3GCH - chains B and C of the 3 polymer chains in the assembly; structure by X-ray diffraction, 1.90 A resolution.

Chain B:
Protein: Gamma-chymotrypsin
Organism: Bos taurus
Notes: EC 3.4.21.1
UniProtKB: P00766 (CTRA_BOVIN); numbering as in UniProt (aligned over 16-146)
Sequence (131 residues; row label = number of the first residue in the row):
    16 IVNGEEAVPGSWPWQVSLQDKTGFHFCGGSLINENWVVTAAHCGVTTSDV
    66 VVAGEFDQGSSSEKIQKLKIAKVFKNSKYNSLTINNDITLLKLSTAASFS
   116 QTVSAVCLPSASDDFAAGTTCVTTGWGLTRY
Disulfide bonds: Cys42-Cys58
Ligand contacts: trans-O-hydroxy-alpha-methyl cinnamate (OAC): Cys42, His57, Cys58
UniProt features mapped onto this chain:
  - active site (Charge relay system): His57, Asp102

Chain C:
Protein: Gamma-chymotrypsin
Organism: Bos taurus
Notes: EC 3.4.21.1
UniProtKB: P00766 (CTRA_BOVIN); numbering as in UniProt (aligned over 149-245)
Sequence (97 residues; row label = number of the first residue in the row):
   149 ANTPDRLQQASLPLLSNTNCKKYWGTKIKDAMICAGASGVSSCMGDSGGP
   199 LVCKKNGAWTLVGIVSWGSSTCSTSTPGVYARVTALVNWVQQTLAAN
Disordered / not traced: 149-150
Disulfide bonds: Cys168-Cys182, Cys191-Cys220
Ligand contacts: trans-O-hydroxy-alpha-methyl cinnamate (OAC): Ser190, Cys191, Met192, Gly193, Ser195, Val213, Ser214, Trp215, Gly216, Ser217, Cys220
UniProt features mapped onto this chain:
  - active site: Ser195 (Charge relay system)

How chain B and chain C interact:
Residue-residue contacts - 148 pairs, chain B then chain C:
  Ile16(B) with Gln156(C); Gln157(C); Ala158(C), hydrophobic; Ser189(C); Asp194(C), hydrogen bond (backbone-side chain)
  Val17(B) with Val188(C); Ser189(C), hydrogen bond (backbone-backbone); Cys220(C); Thr222(C)
  Asn18(B) with Gly187(C), hydrogen bond (side chain-backbone); Val188(C)
  Gly19(B) with Gln157(C)
  Glu20(B) with Gln156(C); Gln157(C), hydrogen bond (backbone-backbone)
  Glu21(B) with Arg154(C), salt bridge; Leu155(C); Gln156(C); Gln157(C)
  Ala22(B) with Leu155(C), hydrogen bond (backbone-backbone); Gln157(C)
  Trp27(B) with Gln157(C), hydrogen bond; Trp207(C), hydrophobic
  Trp29(B) with Trp207(C), hydrophobic
  Gln30(B) with Leu155(C); Pro198(C)
  His40(B) with Gly193(C), hydrogen bond (side chain-backbone)
  Phe41(B) with Gly193(C)
  Cys42(B) with Gly193(C); Ser195(C), hydrogen bond (side chain-backbone)
  Gly43(B) with Gly193(C); Ser195(C), hydrogen bond (backbone-backbone); Gly196(C); Gly197(C), hydrogen bond (backbone-backbone)
  Gly44(B) with Gly196(C); Pro198(C)
  Ser45(B) with Pro198(C)
  Asn48(B) with Leu242(C)
  Trp51(B) with Thr241(C); Leu242(C)
  Val53(B) with Gly196(C); Leu209(C), hydrophobic
  Thr54(B) with Gly196(C)
  Ala55(B) with Gly196(C); Ile212(C), hydrophobic
  His57(B) with Ser195(C), hydrogen bond; Ser214(C), hydrogen bond (side chain-backbone)
  Cys58(B) with Ser195(C); Gly196(C)
  Phe71(B) with Asp153(C); Arg154(C); Leu155(C), hydrogen bond (backbone-backbone)
  Asp72(B) with Asp153(C); Arg154(C)
  Gln73(B) with Pro152(C), hydrogen bond (side chain-backbone); Asp153(C), hydrogen bond (backbone-backbone)
  Phe89(B) with Trp237(C); Thr241(C); Asn245(C)
  Lys90(B) with Trp237(C)
  Asn91(B) with Leu234(C); Trp237(C)
  Thr98(B) with Met180(C)
  Ile99(B) with Met180(C); Trp215(C)
  Asn100(B) with Lys177(C); Ala179(C); Met180(C)
  Asn101(B) with Ala179(C); Leu234(C)
  Asp102(B) with Ser214(C), hydrogen bond; Ala229(C)
  Ile103(B) with Ile212(C), hydrophobic; Leu234(C), hydrophobic; Trp237(C), hydrophobic; Val238(C), hydrophobic
  Leu105(B) with Trp237(C), hydrophobic; Thr241(C)
  Lys107(B) with Asn245(C)
  Val121(B) with Trp207(C); Leu209(C), hydrophobic
  Cys122(B) with Ala206(C), hydrophobic; Trp207(C), hydrogen bond (backbone-backbone); Thr208(C); Leu209(C), hydrogen bond (backbone-backbone)
  Leu123(B) with Val238(C), hydrophobic
  Pro124(B) with Thr208(C); Leu209(C); Val231(C); Val235(C)
  Ser125(B) with Thr232(C), hydrogen bond (backbone-side chain)
  Ala126(B) with Thr232(C); Val235(C), hydrophobic; Asn236(C)
  Asp128(B) with Thr232(C), hydrogen bond (backbone-side chain)
  Asp129(B) with Lys203(C)
  Phe130(B) with Leu162(C); Cys201(C), hydrophobic; Lys203(C); Thr208(C); Val210(C), hydrophobic
  Ala131(B) with Leu162(C)
  Ala132(B) with Leu162(C); Leu163(C); Ser164(C)
  Gly133(B) with Leu162(C), hydrogen bond (backbone-backbone)
  Thr134(B) with Leu160(C); Pro161(C); Leu162(C), hydrogen bond (backbone-backbone)
  Thr135(B) with Leu160(C)
  Cys136(B) with Ser159(C); Leu160(C), hydrogen bond (backbone-backbone); Leu162(C), hydrophobic; Val200(C); Cys201(C), disulfide
  Val137(B) with Ala158(C); Ser159(C); Pro198(C); Leu199(C); Val200(C), hydrogen bond (backbone-backbone)
  Thr138(B) with Gln157(C); Ala158(C), hydrogen bond (backbone-backbone); Leu160(C); Ser190(C); Pro198(C), hydrogen bond (side chain-backbone); Val213(C); Tyr228(C)
  Thr139(B) with Gln156(C); Gln157(C); Pro198(C)
  Gly140(B) with Leu155(C); Gln156(C), hydrogen bond (backbone-backbone); Asp194(C)
  Trp141(B) with Thr151(C); Pro152(C); Asp153(C), hydrogen bond (side chain-backbone); Arg154(C); Leu155(C); Asp194(C)
  Gly142(B) with Pro152(C); Met192(C); Gly193(C); Asp194(C), hydrogen bond (backbone-side chain)
  Leu143(B) with Cys191(C), hydrophobic; Met192(C), hydrogen bond (backbone-backbone)
  Thr144(B) with Pro152(C)
  Tyr146(B) with Met192(C), hydrophobic; Ser218(C); Thr219(C)
Interface residues without a listed pair, chain B (64 interface residues in all): Ile47, Gly74, Thr104
Interface residues without a listed pair, chain C (59 interface residues in all): Gln239
Inter-chain disulfides: Cys136(B)-Cys201(C)

Overview:
The interface between chain B and chain C involves 64 residues on one side and 59 on the other; the contacts
include 1 disulfide bond, 30 hydrogen bonds and 1 salt bridge. Among the polar pairs are Glu21(B)-Arg154(C),
Ile16(B)-Asp194(C) and Asn18(B)-Gly187(C).
Chain B is Gamma-chymotrypsin and chain C is Gamma-chymotrypsin, both from Bos taurus; the structure,
Chemistry of caged enzymes. binding of photoreversible cinnamates to chymotrypsin, was determined by X-ray
diffraction, deposited together with 4GCH.
